1UMD - chains A and C of the 4 polymer chains in the assembly; structure by X-ray diffraction, 1.90 A resolution.

[Chain A (and C)]
Molecule: 2-oxo acid dehydrogenase alpha subunit
From: Thermus thermophilus
Notes: EC 1.2.4.4; chain C of this document is another copy of the same molecule, construct and numbering; everything in this record applies to it too
Reference sequence: Q5SLR4 (ODBA_THET8); residues 1-367 here = UniProt positions 1-367
Sequence (367 residues; each row starts with the number of its first residue):
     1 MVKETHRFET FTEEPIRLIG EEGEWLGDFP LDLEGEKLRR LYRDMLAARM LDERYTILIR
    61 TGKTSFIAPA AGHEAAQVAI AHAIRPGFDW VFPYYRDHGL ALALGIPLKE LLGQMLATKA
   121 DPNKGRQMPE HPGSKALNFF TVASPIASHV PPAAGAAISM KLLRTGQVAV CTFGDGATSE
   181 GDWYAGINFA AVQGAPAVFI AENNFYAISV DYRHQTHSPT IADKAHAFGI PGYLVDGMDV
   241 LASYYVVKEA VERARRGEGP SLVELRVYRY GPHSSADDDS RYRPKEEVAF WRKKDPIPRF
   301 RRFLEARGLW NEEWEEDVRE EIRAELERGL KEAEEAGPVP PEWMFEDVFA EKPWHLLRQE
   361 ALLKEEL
Disordered / not traced: 1-5 (chain C: 1-5, 367)
Bound ions: Mg2+: Asp175, Asn204, Tyr206 (together with thiamine diphosphate)
Ligand contacts: 2-oxo-4-methylpentanoic acid / thiamine diphosphate: Phe66, His73, Tyr94, Tyr95, Arg96, Met128, His131, Ser144, Pro145, Ile146, Gly174, Asp175, Gly176, Ala177, Glu180, Asn204, Tyr206, Ala207, Ile208, His273
UniProt features mapped onto this chain:
  - binding site (substrate): Phe66, Tyr95, Met128 to His131, Ser144
  - binding site (thiamine diphosphate): Tyr94 to Arg96, Ser144 to Ile146, Gly174 to Glu180, Asn204 to Ile208, His273
  - binding site (Mg(2+)): Asp175, Asn204, Tyr206

[Interface between chain A and chain C]
Residue-residue contacts (50):
  Thr178(A) with Tyr184(C), hydrogen bond (backbone-side chain)
  Ser179(A) with Tyr184(C); Asn188(C), hydrogen bond
  Gly181(A) with Gly181(C)
  Trp183(A) with Tyr184(C)
  Tyr184(A) with Thr178(C), hydrogen bond (side chain-backbone); Ser179(C); Trp183(C); Tyr184(C), hydrophobic; Lys224(C), hydrogen bond
  Asn188(A) with Ser179(C), hydrogen bond; Gln215(C), hydrogen bond (side chain-backbone); Thr216(C), hydrogen bond; Lys224(C)
  Ala191(A) with His217(C)
  Val192(A) with Arg213(C); His214(C); Gln215(C); Thr216(C); His217(C)
  Arg213(A) with Val192(C)
  His214(A) with Val192(C)
  Gln215(A) with Asn188(C), hydrogen bond (backbone-side chain); Val192(C)
  Thr216(A) with Asn188(C), hydrogen bond; Val192(C); Ala227(C)
  His217(A) with Ala191(C); Val192(C); Phe228(C); Gly229(C), hydrogen bond (side chain-backbone)
  Ser218(A) with His226(C); Ala227(C); Phe228(C); Gly229(C)
  Asp223(A) with His226(C)
  Lys224(A) with Tyr184(C), hydrogen bond; Asn188(C); Ala227(C), hydrogen bond (side chain-backbone)
  His226(A) with Ser218(C); Asp223(C); His226(C)
  Ala227(A) with Thr216(C); Ser218(C); Lys224(C), hydrogen bond (backbone-side chain); Ala227(C), hydrophobic
  Phe228(A) with His217(C); Ser218(C), hydrogen bond (backbone-backbone)
  Gly229(A) with His217(C), hydrogen bond (backbone-side chain); Ser218(C)
Interface residues without a listed pair, chain A (24 interface residues in all): Glu180, Ala185, Pro219, Ile230
Interface residues without a listed pair, chain C (24 interface residues in all): Glu180, Ala185, Pro219, Ile230

[In short]
The chain A/chain C interface involves 24 residues from each chain; the contacts include 15 hydrogen bonds.
Polar pairs include Thr178(A)-Tyr184(C), Ser179(A)-Asn188(C) and Tyr184(A)-Lys224(C). Bound to chain A:
2-oxo-4-methylpentanoic acid / thiamine diphosphate.
Both chains are 2-oxo acid dehydrogenase alpha subunit (Thermus thermophilus). Entry 1UMD (branched-chain
2-oxo acid dehydrogenase (E1) from Thermus thermophilus HB8 with 4-methyl-2-oxopentanoate as an intermediate)
was determined by X-ray diffraction (same publication as 1UM9, 1UMB and 1UMC).
